Entry 1YTG (X-ray diffraction, 2.30 A resolution); this record covers chains A and I of the 3 polymer chains in the assembly.

[Chain A]
Molecule: HIV protease
Organism: Human immunodeficiency virus 1
Notes: EC 3.4.23.16
Reference sequence: P03369 (POL_HV1A2); residues 1-99 here correspond to UniProt positions 57-155 (UniProt number = residue number + 56)
Chain sequence (99 residues; each row starts with the number of its first residue):
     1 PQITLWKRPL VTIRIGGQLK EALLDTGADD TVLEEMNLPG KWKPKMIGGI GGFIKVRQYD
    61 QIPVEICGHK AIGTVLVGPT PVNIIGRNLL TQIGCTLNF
Sequence notes: engineered mutation Lys7 (Gln63 in P03369)

[Chain I]
Molecule: Peptide product
Chain sequence (4 residues; numbered 1 to 4; the number before each row is that of its first residue):
     1 PIVX
Modified residues: NH2 (amino group) at position 4

[How chain A and chain I interact]
Contacting residue pairs - 6 pairs, chain A then chain I:
  Arg8(A) - Pro1(I)
  Asp25(A) - Val3(I)
  Asp25(A) - NH2_4(I)  hydrogen bond (side chain-backbone)
  Ile50(A) - Ile2(I)  hydrophobic
  Val82(A) - Val3(I)  hydrophobic
  Ile84(A) - Val3(I)  hydrophobic
Interface residues without a listed pair, chain A (9 interface residues in all): Gly27, Ala28, Thr80, Pro81

[Overview]
9 residues of chain A face 4 of chain I across their interface; the contacts include 1 hydrogen bond. The
hydrogen-bonded pair is Asp25(A)-NH2_4(I).
Here chain A is HIV protease (Human immunodeficiency virus 1) and chain I is Peptide product. Entry 1YTG (Siv
protease crystallized with peptide product) was determined by X-ray diffraction together with 1YTH, 1YTI and
1YTJ from the same study.
